Entry 7B23 (X-ray diffraction, 2.15 A resolution); this record covers chains B and F of the 8 polymer chains in the assembly.

== Chain B ==
Name: DtxR family iron (Metal) dependent repressor
From: Saccharopolyspora erythraea (strain ATCC 11635 / DSM 40517 / JCM 4748 / NBRC 13426 / NCIMB 8594 / NRRL 2338)
UniProt: A0A2A9J1W2 (A0A2A9J1W2_SACEN); residues 1-231 here = UniProt positions 1-231
Chain sequence (233 residues; row label = number of the first residue in the row; numbers below 1 keep their minus sign (Gly-1 is residue -1)):
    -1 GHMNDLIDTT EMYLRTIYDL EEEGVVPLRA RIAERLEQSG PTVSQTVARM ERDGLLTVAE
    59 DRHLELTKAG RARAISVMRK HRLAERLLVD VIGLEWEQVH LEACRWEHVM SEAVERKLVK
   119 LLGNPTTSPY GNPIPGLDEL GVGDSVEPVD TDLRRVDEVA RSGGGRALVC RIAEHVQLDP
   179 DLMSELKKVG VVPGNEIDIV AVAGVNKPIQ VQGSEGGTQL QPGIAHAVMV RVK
Not modelled in the structure: -1 to 2, 141-145, 231
Differences from the reference sequence: expression tag (-1 to 0)
Modified residues: Cys102 (3-sulfinoalanine; CSD)
Bound ions: Co2+ site 1: Met10, Cys102, Glu105, His106; Co2+ site 2: His79, Glu83, His98, Glu172, Gln175

== Chain F ==
Molecule: SACE_2689 promoter DNA-binding sequence
Sequence (30 nucleotides; numbered 2 to 31; the number before each row is that of its first residue):
     2 CGTACTTTGG TAAAGCTAAC CTAAGTCACC
Not modelled in the structure: 31

== Interface between chain B and chain F ==
Pairs across the interface (12; chain B residue first):
  Leu26(B) - DG10(F)  phosphate contact
  Leu26(B) - DG11(F)  phosphate contact
  Arg27(B) - DG11(F)  hydrogen bond to the phosphate
  Arg27(B) - DT12(F)  salt bridge to the phosphate
  Ala28(B) - DG10(F)  phosphate contact
  Ala28(B) - DG11(F)  hydrogen bond to the phosphate
  Arg29(B) - DG10(F)  salt bridge to the phosphate
  Pro39(B) - DT12(F)  base contact
  Pro39(B) - DA13(F)  base contact
  Ser42(B) - DT12(F)  hydrogen bond to the phosphate
  Arg60(B) - DG10(F)  phosphate contact
  Arg60(B) - DG11(F)  hydrogen bond to the sugar
Interface residues without a listed pair, chain B (8 interface residues in all): Gly38
Interface residues without a listed pair, chain F (5 interface residues in all): DA14

== Overview ==
Chain B and chain F form an interface of 8 and 5 residues respectively, with 4 hydrogen bonds and 2 salt
bridges. Polar pairs include Arg60(B)-DG11(F), Arg27(B)-DG11(F) and Ala28(B)-DG11(F). The Co2+ site 1 is built
by Met10(B), Cys102(B), Glu105(B) and His106(B).
Chain B is DtxR family iron (Metal) dependent repressor (Saccharopolyspora erythraea (strain ATCC 11635 / DSM
40517 / JCM 4748 / NBRC 13426 / NCIMB 8594 / NRRL 2338)) and chain F is SACE_2689 promoter DNA-binding
sequence; the structure, DtxR-like iron-dependent regulator IdeR complexed with cobalt and the SACE_2689
promoter DNA-binding sequence, was determined by X-ray diffraction (same publication as 7B1V, 7B1Y, 7B20, 7B24
and 7B25).
